PDB entry 7XTG | electron microscopy, 2.20 A resolution | chains D and H of the 12 polymer chains in the assembly

== Chain D (and H) ==
Molecule: Mannose permease IIC component
From: Listeria monocytogenes
Notes: chain H of this document is another copy of the same molecule, construct and numbering; everything in this record applies to it too
UniProtKB: A0A094YUG1 (A0A094YUG1_LATSK); numbering as in UniProt (aligned over 2-249)
Amino-acid sequence (248 residues; each row starts with the number of its first residue):
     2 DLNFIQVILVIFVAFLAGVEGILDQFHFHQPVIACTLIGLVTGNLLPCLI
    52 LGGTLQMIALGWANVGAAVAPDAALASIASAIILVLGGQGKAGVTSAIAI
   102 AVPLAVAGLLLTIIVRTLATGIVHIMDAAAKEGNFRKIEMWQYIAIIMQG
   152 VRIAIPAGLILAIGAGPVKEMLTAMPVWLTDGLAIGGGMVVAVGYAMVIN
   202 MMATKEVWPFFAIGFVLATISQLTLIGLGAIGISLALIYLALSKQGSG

== Interface between chain D and chain H ==
Contacting residue pairs (24):
  E207(D) - A242(H)
  P210(D) - S235(H)  hydrogen bond (backbone-side chain)
  P210(D) - L238(H)  hydrophobic
  F211(D) - I239(H)  hydrophobic
  A213(D) - S235(H)
  I214(D) - S235(H)
  I214(D) - L236(H)  hydrophobic
  V217(D) - L224(H)
  V217(D) - G228(H)
  V217(D) - A231(H)  hydrophobic
  V217(D) - I232(H)  hydrophobic
  T220(D) - Q223(H)  hydrogen bond (backbone-side chain)
  T220(D) - L224(H)
  I221(D) - I221(H)  hydrophobic
  I221(D) - L224(H)  hydrophobic
  S222(D) - Q223(H)  hydrogen bond
  Y240(D) - I239(H)  hydrophobic
  Y240(D) - A242(H)
  Y240(D) - L243(H)  hydrophobic
  L243(D) - L243(H)  hydrophobic
  S244(D) - L243(H)
  S244(D) - Q246(H)  hydrogen bond
  G247(D) - Q246(H)
  G247(D) - G247(H)
Interface residues without a listed pair, chain D (15 interface residues in all): L218, S248

== Summary ==
Chain D and chain H form an interface of 15 and 14 residues respectively; the contacts include 4 hydrogen
bonds. Polar contacts include P210(D)-S235(H), T220(D)-Q223(H) and S222(D)-Q223(H).
Both chains are Mannose permease IIC component (Listeria monocytogenes). Entry 7XTG (Cryo-EM structure of
Listeria monocytogenes man-PTS complexed with pediocin PA-1) was determined by electron microscopy together
with 7XNO from the same study.
